PDB entry 5KUY | X-ray diffraction, 2.60 A resolution | chains A and H of the 9 polymer chains in the assembly

[Chain A]
Molecule: Hemagglutinin HA1
From: Influenza A virus (strain A/Hong Kong/1/1968 H3N2)
UniProtKB: Q91MA7 (HEMA_I68A4); residues 11-329 here correspond to UniProt positions 27-345 (UniProt number = residue number + 16)
Amino-acid sequence (323 residues; row label = number of the first residue in the row):
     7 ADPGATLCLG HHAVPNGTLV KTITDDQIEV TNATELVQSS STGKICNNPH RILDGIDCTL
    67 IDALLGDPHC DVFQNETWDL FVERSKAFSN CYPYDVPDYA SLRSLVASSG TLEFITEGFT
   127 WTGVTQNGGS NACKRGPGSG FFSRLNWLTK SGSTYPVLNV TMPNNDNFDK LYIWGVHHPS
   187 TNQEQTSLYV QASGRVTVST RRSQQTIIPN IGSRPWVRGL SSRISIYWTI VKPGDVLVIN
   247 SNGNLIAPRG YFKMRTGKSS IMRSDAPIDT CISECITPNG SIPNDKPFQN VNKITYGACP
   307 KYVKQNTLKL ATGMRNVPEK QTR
Not modelled in the structure: 326-329
Sequence notes: expression tag (7-10)
Curated features (UniProtKB/Swiss-Prot):
  - site: Arg329 (Cleavage)
  - glycosylation (N-linked (GlcNAc...) asparagine): Asn22, Asn38, Asn81, Asn165, Asn285
Disulfide bonds: Cys52-Cys277, Cys64-Cys76, Cys97-Cys139, Cys281-Cys305
Covalent attachments: N-acetylglucosamine (NAG) linked to Asn38, Asn165, Asn285

[Chain H]
Molecule: Designed influenza inhibitor HSB.2A
From: synthetic construct
Amino-acid sequence (97 residues; row label = number of the first residue in the row):
     3 MGIVNVPNCN TTKYQQLART AVAIYNYHEQ AHLTFVENLN CKEQGNYYYI TLAATDDAGK
    63 KAIYEAKIGV VESAGWTGVE EFKLVGSLEG SHHHHHH
Not modelled in the structure: 3-4, 90-99
Disulfide bonds: Cys11-Cys43

[Chain A / chain H interface]
Pairs across the interface (30; chain A residue first):
  Tyr98(A) - Ala76(H)  hydrogen bond (side chain-backbone)
  Thr131(A) - Val81(H)
  Thr131(A) - Glu82(H)
  Asn133(A) - Ile26(H)
  Asn133(A) - Tyr29(H)
  Asn133(A) - His30(H)
  Gly134(A) - Trp78(H)
  Gly134(A) - Thr79(H)
  Gly135(A) - Gly77(H)
  Gly135(A) - Trp78(H)
  Gly135(A) - Thr79(H)  hydrogen bond (backbone-backbone)
  Ser136(A) - Gly77(H)  hydrogen bond (side chain-backbone)
  Asn137(A) - Gly77(H)
  Pro143(A) - Gln18(H)
  Gly144(A) - Gln18(H)
  Ser145(A) - Thr22(H)
  Ser145(A) - Thr79(H)
  Trp153(A) - Ala76(H)
  Trp153(A) - Trp78(H)  hydrophobic
  Thr155(A) - Trp78(H)
  Lys156(A) - Tyr49(H)
  Glu190(A) - Ser75(H)  hydrogen bond
  Glu190(A) - Ala76(H)
  Ser193(A) - Asn48(H)
  Leu194(A) - Ala76(H)  hydrophobic
  Leu194(A) - Trp78(H)  hydrophobic
  Leu226(A) - Ala76(H)
  Leu226(A) - Gly77(H)
  Ser228(A) - Ser75(H)  hydrogen bond (side chain-backbone)
  Arg255(A) - Tyr29(H)  hydrogen bond
Interface residues without a listed pair, chain A (24 interface residues in all): Gln132, Gly158, His183, Ser186, Thr187
Interface residues without a listed pair, chain H (16 interface residues in all): Val73, Glu74
The authors on this interface:
  - interface residues, chain A: Tyr98(A)

[In short]
The interface between chain A and chain H involves 24 residues on one side and 16 on the other, with 6
hydrogen bonds. Polar contacts include Tyr98(A)-Ala76(H), Ser136(A)-Gly77(H) and Glu190(A)-Ser75(H).
N-acetylglucosamine is covalently linked to Asn38(A), Asn165(A) and Asn285(A). The paper reports the interface
residue Tyr98(A).
Here chain A is Hemagglutinin HA1 (Influenza A virus (strain A/Hong Kong/1/1968 H3N2)) and chain H is Designed
influenza inhibitor HSB.2A (synthetic construct). Entry 5KUY (Influenza hemagglutinin H3 A/Hong Kong/1/1968 in
complex with designed inhibitor protein HSB.2A) was determined by X-ray diffraction, deposited together with
5KUX.
